PDB entry 8ABG | electron microscopy, 2.30 A resolution | chains T and U of the 20 polymer chains in the assembly

Chain T:
Protein: Complex III subunit 9
Organism: Yarrowia lipolytica
UniProtKB: Q6CG23 (Q6CG23_YARLI); residues 1-69 here = UniProt positions 1-69
Sequence (69 residues; each row starts with the number of its first residue):
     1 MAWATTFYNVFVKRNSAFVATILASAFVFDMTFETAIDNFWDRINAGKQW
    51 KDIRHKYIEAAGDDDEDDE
Disordered / not traced: 1-3, 58-69
Ligand contacts: 1,2-diacyl-sn-glycero-3-phosphocholine (PC1): Y8, V12, K13, R14, N15, F18, V19, I22, L23

Chain U:
Protein: YALI0C12210p
Organism: Yarrowia lipolytica
UniProtKB: Q6CC60 (Q6CC60_YARLI); numbering as in UniProt (aligned over 1-82)
Sequence (82 residues; row label = number of the first residue in the row):
     1 MICGEGDYVKKPSYKIVPHFLGFNIPTVSKWIPIFGIWGAAAGIGALFLI
    51 EGVPRTRQDILSKIPIIGEHWIREIPASDNPF
Disordered / not traced: 1-7
Ligand contacts: 1,2-dimyristoyl-sn-glycero-3-phosphate (XP4): F23, T27, V28, W31, F35, W38

Chain T / chain U interface:
Contacting residue pairs - 23 pairs, chain T then chain U:
  R14(T) - I34(U)
  N15(T) - W38(U)
  S16(T) - I37(U)
  S16(T) - W38(U)
  A17(T) - I37(U)
  V19(T) - W38(U)  hydrophobic
  A20(T) - A41(U)  hydrophobic
  L23(T) - A41(U)
  L23(T) - I44(U)
  A24(T) - I44(U)
  A26(T) - F48(U)
  F27(T) - F48(U)  hydrophobic
  F27(T) - E51(U)
  D30(T) - F48(U)
  M31(T) - E51(U)
  M31(T) - H70(U)
  M31(T) - W71(U)  hydrophobic
  E34(T) - H70(U)
  E34(T) - R73(U)  salt bridge
  T35(T) - H70(U)
  W50(T) - D79(U)  hydrogen bond
  R54(T) - S78(U)
  R54(T) - D79(U)  salt bridge
Other interface residues (no listed pair), chain U (16 interface residues in all): G45, L47, L61, P76

Overview:
The chain T/chain U interface involves 16 residues from each chain, with 1 hydrogen bond and 2 salt bridges.
Among the polar pairs are E34(T)-R73(U), R54(T)-D79(U) and W50(T)-D79(U). Chain T binds
1,2-diacyl-sn-glycero-3-phosphocholine. Bound to chain U: 1,2-dimyristoyl-sn-glycero-3-phosphate.
Chain T is Complex III subunit 9 and chain U is YALI0C12210p, both from Yarrowia lipolytica; the structure,
Complex III2 from Yarrowia lipolytica, oxidised with ferricyanide, c-position, was determined by electron
microscopy together with 8AB6, 8AB7, 8AB8, 8AB9, 8ABA, 8ABB and 11 further entries from the same study.
